9ART - chains A and D; structure by X-ray diffraction, 1.49 A resolution.

== Chain A (and D) ==
Name: 3C-like proteinase nsp5
Source organism: Severe acute respiratory syndrome coronavirus 2
Notes: EC 3.4.22.69; chain D of this document is another copy of the same molecule, construct and numbering; everything in this record applies to it too
UniProt: P0DTD1 (R1AB_SARS2); residues 1-305 here correspond to UniProt positions 3264-3568 (UniProt number = residue number + 3263)
Amino-acid sequence (305 residues; each row starts with the number of its first residue):
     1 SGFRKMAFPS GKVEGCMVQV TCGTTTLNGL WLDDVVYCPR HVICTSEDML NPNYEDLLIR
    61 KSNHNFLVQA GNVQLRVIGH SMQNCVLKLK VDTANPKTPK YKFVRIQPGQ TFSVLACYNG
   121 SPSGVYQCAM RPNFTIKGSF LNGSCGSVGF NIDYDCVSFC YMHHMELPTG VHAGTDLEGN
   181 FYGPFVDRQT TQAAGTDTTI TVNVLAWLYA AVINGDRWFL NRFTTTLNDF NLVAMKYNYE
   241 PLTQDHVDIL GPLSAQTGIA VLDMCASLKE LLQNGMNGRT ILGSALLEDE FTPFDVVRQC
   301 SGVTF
Differences from the reference sequence: engineered mutation Thr191 (Ala3454 in P0DTD1)
Covalently attached groups: grl-024-20 (V7G) linked to Cys145
Ligand contacts: grl-024-20 (V7G; N-[(2S)-1-({(1S,2S)-1-(1,3-benzothiazol-2-yl)-1-hydroxy-3-[(3S)-2-oxopyrrolidin-3-yl]propan-2-yl}amino)-4-methyl-1-oxopentan-2-yl]-4-methoxy-1H-indole-2-carboxamide): Thr25, Leu27, His41, Met49, Phe140, Leu141, Asn142, Gly143, Ser144, His163, His164, Met165, Glu166, His172, Asp187, Arg188, Gln189, Thr190, Thr191
Swiss-Prot annotation at these positions:
  - active site: His41 (For 3CL-PRO activity), Cys145 (Nucleophile)
  - cross-link (Glycyl lysine isopeptide (Lys-Gly)): Lys5 (interchain with G-Cter in ubiquitin), Lys90 (interchain with G-Cter in ubiquitin)
From the paper describing this entry:
  - binding site for grl-024-20: Thr191
  - self-association interface (contacts with another copy of this molecule); pairs are residue here / residue on that copy: Ser1-Glu166
  - mutagenesis - A191T: unchanged catalytic activity
  - mutagenesis - A191T: decreased binding to grl-024-20
  - mutagenesis - A191T: increased growth

== Chain A / chain D interface ==
Pairs across the interface (90; chain A residue first):
  Ser1(A) - Gly138(D)
  Ser1(A) - Ser139(D)
  Ser1(A) - Phe140(D)  hydrogen bond (backbone-backbone)
  Ser1(A) - Leu141(D)
  Ser1(A) - Glu166(D)  hydrogen bond
  Ser1(A) - His172(D)  hydrogen bond (backbone-side chain)
  Gly2(A) - Gly138(D)
  Gly2(A) - Ser139(D)
  Arg4(A) - Lys5(D)
  Arg4(A) - Gln127(D)  hydrogen bond (side chain-backbone)
  Arg4(A) - Lys137(D)  hydrogen bond (side chain-backbone)
  Arg4(A) - Glu290(D)  salt bridge
  Lys5(A) - Arg4(D)
  Lys5(A) - Tyr126(D)
  Met6(A) - Gly124(D)
  Met6(A) - Val125(D)
  Met6(A) - Tyr126(D)  hydrophobic
  Met6(A) - Ser139(D)
  Ala7(A) - Gly124(D)
  Ala7(A) - Val125(D)  hydrogen bond (backbone-backbone)
  Phe8(A) - Val125(D)
  Pro9(A) - Ser10(D)
  Pro9(A) - Glu14(D)
  Pro9(A) - Pro122(D)  hydrophobic
  Pro9(A) - Ser123(D)
  Pro9(A) - Gly124(D)
  Ser10(A) - Pro9(D)
  Ser10(A) - Ser10(D)  hydrogen bond (side chain-backbone)
  Ser10(A) - Glu14(D)  hydrogen bond (backbone-side chain)
  Gly11(A) - Gly11(D)
  Gly11(A) - Glu14(D)  hydrogen bond (backbone-side chain)
  Glu14(A) - Pro9(D)
  Glu14(A) - Ser10(D)  hydrogen bond (side chain-backbone)
  Glu14(A) - Gly11(D)  hydrogen bond (side chain-backbone)
  Tyr118(A) - Gly302(D)
  Tyr118(A) - Thr304(D)
  Ser121(A) - Thr304(D)
  Pro122(A) - Pro9(D)  hydrophobic
  Pro122(A) - Thr304(D)
  Pro122(A) - Phe305(D)  hydrogen bond (backbone-backbone)
  Ser123(A) - Pro9(D)
  Ser123(A) - Arg298(D)  hydrogen bond (backbone-side chain)
  Ser123(A) - Val303(D)  hydrogen bond (side chain-backbone)
  Ser123(A) - Phe305(D)
  Gly124(A) - Met6(D)
  Gly124(A) - Ala7(D)
  Gly124(A) - Pro9(D)
  Gly124(A) - Arg298(D)
  Val125(A) - Met6(D)
  Val125(A) - Ala7(D)  hydrogen bond (backbone-backbone)
  Val125(A) - Phe8(D)
  Val125(A) - Val125(D)  hydrophobic
  Tyr126(A) - Lys5(D)
  Tyr126(A) - Met6(D)  hydrophobic
  Gln127(A) - Arg4(D)  hydrogen bond (backbone-side chain)
  Lys137(A) - Arg4(D)  hydrogen bond (backbone-side chain)
  Gly138(A) - Ser1(D)
  Gly138(A) - Gly2(D)
  Ser139(A) - Ser1(D)
  Ser139(A) - Gly2(D)  hydrogen bond (side chain-backbone)
  Ser139(A) - Met6(D)
  Ser139(A) - Gln299(D)  hydrogen bond
  Phe140(A) - Ser1(D)  hydrogen bond (backbone-backbone)
  Leu141(A) - Ser1(D)
  Leu141(A) - Gln299(D)
  Leu141(A) - Cys300(D)
  Leu141(A) - Ser301(D)
  Leu141(A) - Gly302(D)
  Glu166(A) - Ser1(D)  hydrogen bond (side chain-backbone)
  His172(A) - Ser1(D)  hydrogen bond (side chain-backbone)
  Gly283(A) - Leu286(D)
  Ala285(A) - Ala285(D)  hydrophobic
  Ala285(A) - Leu286(D)  hydrophobic
  Leu286(A) - Gly283(D)
  Leu286(A) - Ala285(D)  hydrophobic
  Glu290(A) - Arg4(D)  salt bridge
  Arg298(A) - Ser123(D)  hydrogen bond (side chain-backbone)
  Gln299(A) - Ser139(D)  hydrogen bond
  Gln299(A) - Leu141(D)
  Cys300(A) - Leu141(D)
  Ser301(A) - Leu141(D)
  Gly302(A) - Tyr118(D)
  Gly302(A) - Leu141(D)
  Val303(A) - Ser123(D)  hydrogen bond (backbone-side chain)
  Thr304(A) - Tyr118(D)
  Thr304(A) - Ser121(D)
  Thr304(A) - Pro122(D)
  Thr304(A) - Ser123(D)
  Phe305(A) - Pro122(D)  hydrogen bond (backbone-backbone)
  Phe305(A) - Ser123(D)
Interface residues without a listed pair, chain A (44 interface residues in all): Phe3, Leu115, Cys128, Gly170, Thr280, Ser284
Interface residues without a listed pair, chain D (44 interface residues in all): Phe3, Leu115, Cys128, Gly170, Thr280, Ser284

== In short ==
The chain A/chain D interface involves 44 residues from each chain; the contacts include 26 hydrogen bonds and
2 salt bridges. Among the polar pairs are Arg4(A)-Glu290(D), Ser1(A)-Glu166(D) and Ser1(A)-His172(D).
Grl-024-20 is covalently linked to Cys145(A). The paper reports a binding site for grl-024-20 at Thr191(A);
A191T of chain A reduces binding to grl-024-20.
Both chains are 3C-like proteinase nsp5 (Severe acute respiratory syndrome coronavirus 2). Entry 9ART (Crystal
structure of SARS-CoV-2 main protease A191T mutant in complex with an inhibitor 5h) was determined by X-ray
diffraction, deposited together with 9ARQ, 9ARS and 9AVQ.
